Entry 9GAT (electron microscopy, 3.20 A resolution); this record covers chains J and A of the 16 polymer chains in the assembly.

# Chain J (and A)
Protein: Nucleoprotein
From: Influenza A virus
Notes: chain A of this document is another copy of the same molecule, construct and numbering; everything in this record applies to it too
Reference sequence: Q1K9H2 (Q1K9H2_I33A0); residues 15-498 here = UniProt positions 15-498
Chain sequence (494 residues; row label = number of the first residue in the row):
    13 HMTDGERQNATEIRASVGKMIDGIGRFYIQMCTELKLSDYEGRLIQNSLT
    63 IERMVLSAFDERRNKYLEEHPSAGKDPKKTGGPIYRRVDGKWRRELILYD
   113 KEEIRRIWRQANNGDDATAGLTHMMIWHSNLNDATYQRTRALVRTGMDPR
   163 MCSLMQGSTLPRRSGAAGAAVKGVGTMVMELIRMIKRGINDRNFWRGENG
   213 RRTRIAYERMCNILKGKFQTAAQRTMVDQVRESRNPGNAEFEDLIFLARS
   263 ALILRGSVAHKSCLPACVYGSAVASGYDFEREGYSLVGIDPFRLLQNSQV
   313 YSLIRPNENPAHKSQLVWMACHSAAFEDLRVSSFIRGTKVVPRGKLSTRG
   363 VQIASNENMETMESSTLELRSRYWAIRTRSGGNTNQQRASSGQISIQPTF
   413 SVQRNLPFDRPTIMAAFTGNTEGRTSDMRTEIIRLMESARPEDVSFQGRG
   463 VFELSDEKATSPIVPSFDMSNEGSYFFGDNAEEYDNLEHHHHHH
Not modelled in the structure: 13-17, 398-402, 431-436, 491-506 (chain A: 13-14, 396-439, 480-483, 491-506)
Construct notes: expression tag (13-14, 499-506)
Small-molecule neighbours: A1IJK (2-[3,6-bis(oxidanylidene)-4,5-dihydroxanthen-9-yl]-4-[3-[(2R)-2-oxidanylpropoxy]propylcarbamoyl]benzoic acid): W207, R208, G209, G212, R213, R216, R246
From the paper describing this entry:
  - binding site for the 18-nt RNA strand: S413
  - self-association interface (contacts with another copy of this molecule): R246, D439

# How chain J and chain A interact
Contacting residue pairs - 8 pairs, chain J then chain A:
  A251(J) with G209(A)
  E252(J) with R208(A), salt bridge
  T437(J) with S245(A); R246(A), hydrogen bond (side chain-backbone); N247(A)
  S438(J) with N247(A), hydrogen bond
  D439(J) with R246(A), salt bridge
  T442(J) with R246(A), hydrogen bond
Other interface residues (no listed pair), chain J (8 interface residues in all): D255, R441
Other interface residues (no listed pair), chain A (6 interface residues in all): R213
Interface features reported in the paper:
  - interface residues, chain J: D439(J)
  - interface residues, chain A: R246(A)

# Summary
8 residues of chain J face 6 of chain A across their interface; the contacts include 3 hydrogen bonds and 2
salt bridges. Among the polar pairs are E252(J)-R208(A), D439(J)-R246(A) and T437(J)-R246(A). Bound to chain
J: compound A1IJK. From the paper: a binding site for the 18-nt RNA strand at S413(J); interface residues
D439(J) and R246(A). Both chains are Nucleoprotein (Influenza A virus). Entry 9GAT (CryoEM structure of the
antiparallel double-stranded influenza A RNP-like particle with an 18-mer RNA) was determined by electron
microscopy (same publication as 9GAN, 9GAP, 9GAQ, 9GAS and 9GAV).
Both chains are Nucleoprotein (Influenza A virus). Entry 9GAT (CryoEM structure of the antiparallel
double-stranded influenza A RNP-like particle with a 18-mer RNA) was determined by electron microscopy (same
publication as 9GAN, 9GAP, 9GAQ, 9GAS and 9GAV).
